Entry 4S00 (X-ray diffraction, 2.10 A resolution); this record covers chains A and C.

Chain A (and C):
Molecule: Peptidase M24
Source organism: Silicibacter lacuscaerulensis ITI-1157
Notes: chain C of this document is another copy of the same molecule, construct and numbering; everything in this record applies to it too
Reference sequence: D0CY07 (D0CY07_9RHOB); numbering as in UniProt (aligned over 1-447)
Amino-acid sequence (447 residues; each row starts with the number of its first residue):
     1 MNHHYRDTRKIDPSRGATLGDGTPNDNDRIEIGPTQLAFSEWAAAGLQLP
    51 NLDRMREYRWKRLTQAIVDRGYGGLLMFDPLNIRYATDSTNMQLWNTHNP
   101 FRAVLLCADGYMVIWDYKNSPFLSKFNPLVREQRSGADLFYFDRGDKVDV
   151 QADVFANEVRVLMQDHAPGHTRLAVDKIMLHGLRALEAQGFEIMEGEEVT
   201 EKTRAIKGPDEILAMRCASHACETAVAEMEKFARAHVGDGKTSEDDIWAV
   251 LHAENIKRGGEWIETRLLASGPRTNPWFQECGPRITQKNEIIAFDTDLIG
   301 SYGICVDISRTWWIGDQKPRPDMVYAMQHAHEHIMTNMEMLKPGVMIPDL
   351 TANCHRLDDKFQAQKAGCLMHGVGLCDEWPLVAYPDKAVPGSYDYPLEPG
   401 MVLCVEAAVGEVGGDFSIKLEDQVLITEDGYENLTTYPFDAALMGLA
Unresolved in the structure: 1-8
Construct notes: engineered mutation Ala366 (Tyr in D0CY07)
Bound ions: Fe ion site 1: Asp295, Asp297, Asp307 (together with acrylic acid); Fe ion site 2: Asp307, His371, Glu421
Ligand contacts: acrylic acid (AKR): Thr265, Leu267, Asp295, Asp297, Asp307, His371, Asp377

Chain A / chain C interface:
Pairs across the interface - 188 pairs, chain A then chain C:
  Arg9(A) - Gln287(C)  hydrogen bond
  Ile11(A) - Pro283(C)
  Ile11(A) - Ile285(C)
  Asn27(A) - Arg284(C)
  Asn27(A) - Ile285(C)  hydrogen bond (side chain-backbone)
  Asn27(A) - Gln287(C)
  Asp28(A) - Pro272(C)
  Asp28(A) - Arg273(C)
  Asp28(A) - Arg284(C)  salt bridge
  Arg29(A) - Arg273(C)  hydrogen bond (backbone-side chain)
  Ile30(A) - Arg273(C)  hydrogen bond (backbone-side chain)
  Ile30(A) - Gln279(C)
  Ile32(A) - Arg266(C)
  Ile32(A) - Arg273(C)
  Ile32(A) - Glu280(C)
  Ile32(A) - Cys281(C)
  Ile32(A) - Gly282(C)
  Ile32(A) - Pro283(C)
  Gly33(A) - Pro283(C)
  Pro34(A) - Pro283(C)
  Thr35(A) - Asp245(C)
  Thr35(A) - Pro283(C)
  Asp79(A) - His98(C)
  Leu81(A) - His98(C)
  Thr90(A) - Glu280(C)  hydrogen bond
  Asn91(A) - Glu280(C)
  Met92(A) - Glu264(C)
  Met92(A) - Thr265(C)
  Met92(A) - Glu280(C)  hydrogen bond (backbone-side chain)
  Leu94(A) - Leu94(C)  hydrophobic
  Leu94(A) - Trp262(C)
  Leu94(A) - Ile263(C)
  Leu94(A) - Glu264(C)
  Trp95(A) - Glu264(C)  hydrogen bond (backbone-backbone)
  Trp95(A) - Asp377(C)
  Thr97(A) - Thr97(C)  hydrogen bond
  His98(A) - Asp79(C)
  His98(A) - Leu81(C)
  His98(A) - Lys177(C)  hydrogen bond (backbone-side chain)
  His98(A) - Glu264(C)  salt bridge
  His98(A) - Cys376(C)
  Tyr117(A) - Phe278(C)  hydrophobic
  Asn119(A) - Phe278(C)
  Asn119(A) - Lys365(C)  hydrogen bond (side chain-backbone)
  Asn119(A) - Ala366(C)
  Asn119(A) - Gly367(C)
  Ser120(A) - Phe278(C)
  Phe122(A) - Pro276(C)  hydrophobic
  Phe122(A) - Trp277(C)
  Phe122(A) - Gln279(C)
  Leu123(A) - Phe278(C)
  Phe140(A) - Glu197(C)
  Tyr141(A) - Glu195(C)
  Tyr141(A) - Glu197(C)  hydrogen bond (backbone-side chain)
  Tyr141(A) - Glu198(C)
  Tyr141(A) - Glu201(C)
  Tyr141(A) - Lys202(C)
  Tyr141(A) - Trp379(C)
  Tyr141(A) - Tyr393(C)
  Tyr141(A) - Tyr395(C)
  Phe142(A) - His371(C)
  Phe142(A) - Asp377(C)
  Phe142(A) - Glu378(C)
  Phe142(A) - Trp379(C)
  Phe142(A) - Pro380(C)
  Phe142(A) - Leu381(C)
  Phe142(A) - Tyr393(C)  hydrogen bond (backbone-side chain)
  Asp143(A) - Leu381(C)
  Asp143(A) - Tyr393(C)  hydrogen bond (backbone-side chain)
  Arg144(A) - Ser392(C)
  Arg144(A) - Tyr393(C)  hydrogen bond (backbone-side chain)
  Gly145(A) - Ser392(C)
  Gly145(A) - Tyr393(C)  hydrogen bond (backbone-side chain)
  Asp146(A) - Gly391(C)
  Asp146(A) - Ser392(C)  hydrogen bond (backbone-backbone)
  Asp146(A) - Tyr395(C)  hydrogen bond
  Lys147(A) - Val389(C)
  Lys147(A) - Pro390(C)
  Lys147(A) - Gly391(C)
  Lys147(A) - Ser392(C)
  Asp176(A) - Met179(C)
  Lys177(A) - His98(C)  hydrogen bond (side chain-backbone)
  Lys177(A) - Met179(C)
  Met179(A) - Asp176(C)
  Met179(A) - Lys177(C)
  Met179(A) - Glu197(C)
  Leu180(A) - Leu183(C)  hydrophobic
  Leu180(A) - Ile193(C)  hydrophobic
  His181(A) - Glu195(C)  salt bridge
  Leu183(A) - Leu180(C)  hydrophobic
  Leu183(A) - Leu183(C)  hydrophobic
  Arg184(A) - Glu187(C)  salt bridge
  Glu187(A) - Arg184(C)  salt bridge
  Ile193(A) - Leu180(C)  hydrophobic
  Glu195(A) - Tyr141(C)
  Glu195(A) - His181(C)  salt bridge
  Glu197(A) - Phe140(C)
  Glu197(A) - Tyr141(C)  hydrogen bond (side chain-backbone)
  Glu197(A) - Met179(C)
  Glu198(A) - Tyr141(C)
  Lys202(A) - Tyr141(C)  hydrogen bond
  Asp245(A) - Thr35(C)
  Asp245(A) - Ile256(C)
  Asp245(A) - Gly259(C)
  Asp246(A) - Lys257(C)  salt bridge
  Trp248(A) - Ile256(C)  hydrophobic
  Ala249(A) - Ala253(C)
  Ala249(A) - Ile256(C)  hydrophobic
  Ala249(A) - Lys257(C)
  His252(A) - Ile256(C)
  Ala253(A) - Ala249(C)
  Ile256(A) - Asp245(C)
  Ile256(A) - Trp248(C)  hydrophobic
  Ile256(A) - Ala249(C)  hydrophobic
  Ile256(A) - His252(C)
  Lys257(A) - Asp246(C)  salt bridge
  Lys257(A) - Ala249(C)
  Gly259(A) - Asp245(C)
  Gly260(A) - Arg266(C)  hydrogen bond (backbone-side chain)
  Glu261(A) - Arg266(C)
  Trp262(A) - Leu94(C)
  Ile263(A) - Leu94(C)
  Glu264(A) - Met92(C)
  Glu264(A) - Leu94(C)
  Glu264(A) - Trp95(C)  hydrogen bond (backbone-backbone)
  Glu264(A) - His98(C)  salt bridge
  Thr265(A) - Met92(C)
  Arg266(A) - Ile32(C)
  Arg266(A) - Gly260(C)  hydrogen bond (side chain-backbone)
  Arg266(A) - Glu261(C)
  Pro272(A) - Asp28(C)
  Arg273(A) - Asp28(C)
  Arg273(A) - Arg29(C)  hydrogen bond (side chain-backbone)
  Arg273(A) - Ile30(C)  hydrogen bond (side chain-backbone)
  Arg273(A) - Ile32(C)
  Pro276(A) - Phe122(C)  hydrophobic
  Trp277(A) - Phe122(C)
  Phe278(A) - Tyr117(C)  hydrophobic
  Phe278(A) - Asn119(C)
  Phe278(A) - Ser120(C)
  Phe278(A) - Leu123(C)
  Gln279(A) - Ile30(C)
  Gln279(A) - Phe122(C)
  Glu280(A) - Ile32(C)
  Glu280(A) - Thr90(C)  hydrogen bond
  Glu280(A) - Asn91(C)
  Glu280(A) - Met92(C)  hydrogen bond (side chain-backbone)
  Cys281(A) - Ile32(C)
  Gly282(A) - Ile32(C)
  Pro283(A) - Ile11(C)
  Pro283(A) - Ile32(C)
  Pro283(A) - Gly33(C)
  Pro283(A) - Pro34(C)
  Pro283(A) - Thr35(C)
  Arg284(A) - Asn27(C)  hydrogen bond (side chain-backbone)
  Arg284(A) - Asp28(C)  salt bridge
  Ile285(A) - Ile11(C)  hydrophobic
  Ile285(A) - Asn27(C)  hydrogen bond (backbone-side chain)
  Gln287(A) - Arg9(C)  hydrogen bond
  Gln287(A) - Asn27(C)
  Lys365(A) - Asn119(C)  hydrogen bond (backbone-side chain)
  Ala366(A) - Asn119(C)
  Gly367(A) - Asn119(C)
  His371(A) - Phe142(C)
  Cys376(A) - His98(C)
  Asp377(A) - Trp95(C)
  Asp377(A) - Phe142(C)
  Glu378(A) - Phe142(C)
  Trp379(A) - Tyr141(C)
  Trp379(A) - Phe142(C)
  Pro380(A) - Phe142(C)
  Leu381(A) - Phe142(C)
  Leu381(A) - Asp143(C)
  Val389(A) - Lys147(C)
  Pro390(A) - Lys147(C)
  Gly391(A) - Asp146(C)
  Gly391(A) - Lys147(C)
  Ser392(A) - Arg144(C)
  Ser392(A) - Gly145(C)
  Ser392(A) - Asp146(C)  hydrogen bond (backbone-backbone)
  Ser392(A) - Lys147(C)
  Tyr393(A) - Tyr141(C)
  Tyr393(A) - Phe142(C)  hydrogen bond (side chain-backbone)
  Tyr393(A) - Asp143(C)  hydrogen bond (side chain-backbone)
  Tyr393(A) - Arg144(C)  hydrogen bond (side chain-backbone)
  Tyr393(A) - Gly145(C)  hydrogen bond (side chain-backbone)
  Tyr395(A) - Tyr141(C)
  Tyr395(A) - Asp146(C)  hydrogen bond
Also at the interface, not in a pair above, chain A (96 interface residues in all): Pro100, Lys118, Val148, Glu201, Ser243, Lys387
Also at the interface, not in a pair above, chain C (96 interface residues in all): Pro100, Lys118, Val148, Ser243, Lys387

In short:
The chain A/chain C interface involves 96 residues from each chain, with 37 hydrogen bonds and 10 salt
bridges. Among the polar pairs are Asp28(A)-Arg284(C), His98(A)-Glu264(C) and His181(A)-Glu195(C). Bound to
chain A: acrylic acid.
Both chains are Peptidase M24 (Silicibacter lacuscaerulensis ITI-1157). Entry 4S00 (Crystal structure of
metallopeptidase-like dimethylsulphoniopropionate (DMSP) lyase RlDddP mutant Y366A in complex with acrylate)
was determined by X-ray diffraction together with 4RZY, 4RZZ and 4S01 from the same study.
